PDB entry 4LMD | X-ray diffraction, 1.50 A resolution | chain A

# Chain A
Molecule: Large T antigen
Source organism: JC polyomavirus
Notes: EC 3.6.4.-; fragment: Origin Binding Domain
UniProtKB: P03072 (LT_POVJC); residue numbers follow UniProt; this construct covers 132-261
Amino-acid sequence (132 residues; row label = number of the first residue in the row):
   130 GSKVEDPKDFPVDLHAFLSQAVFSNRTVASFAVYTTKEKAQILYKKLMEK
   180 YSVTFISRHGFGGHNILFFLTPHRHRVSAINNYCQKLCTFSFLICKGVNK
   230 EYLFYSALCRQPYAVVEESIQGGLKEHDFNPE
Disordered / not traced: 130-133
Construct notes: expression tag (130-131)
Reported in the primary citation:
  - self-association interface (contacts with another copy of this molecule): Gln149 to Arg155, Arg205 to Ala208
  - mutagenesis - Q240A, F258L: unchanged stability
  - mutagenesis - L199N, L199R: decreased stability
  - mutagenesis - F190A: unchanged expression
  - conformationally variable residues (order/disorder transition): Leu216 to Ser220

# Summary
The paper reports that L199N and L199R reduce stability; conformational variability at Leu216; 5 substitutions
were tested in all.
Chain A is Large T antigen (JC polyomavirus); the structure, Crystal structure of the JCV large t-antigen
origin binding domain, was determined by X-ray diffraction, deposited together with 4LIF and 4NBP.
